PDB entry 9K0F | electron microscopy, 2.80 A resolution | chains E and F of the 12 polymer chains in the assembly

[Chain E (and F)]
Molecule: Amyloid-beta A4 protein
Notes: chain F of this document is another copy of the same molecule, construct and numbering; everything in this record applies to it too
UniProtKB: B4DMD5 (B4DMD5_HUMAN); residues 1-42 here correspond to UniProt positions 524-565 (UniProt number = residue number + 523)
Sequence (42 residues; numbered 1 to 42; the number before each row is that of its first residue):
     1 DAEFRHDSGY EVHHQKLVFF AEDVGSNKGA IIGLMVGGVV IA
Disordered / not traced: 1-7

[How chain E and chain F interact]
Contacting residue pairs - 73 pairs, chain E then chain F:
  Gly-9(E) with Gly-9(F)
  Tyr-10(E) with Gly-9(F), hydrogen bond (backbone-backbone); Tyr-10(F), hydrophobic; Glu-11(F), hydrogen bond (backbone-backbone)
  Glu-11(E) with Glu-11(F)
  Val-12(E) with Glu-11(F), hydrogen bond (backbone-backbone); Val-12(F); His-13(F), hydrogen bond (backbone-backbone)
  His-13(E) with Glu-11(F), salt bridge; His-13(F), hydrogen bond
  His-14(E) with His-13(F), hydrogen bond (backbone-backbone); His-14(F); Gln-15(F), hydrogen bond (backbone-backbone)
  Gln-15(E) with Gln-15(F), hydrogen bond
  Lys-16(E) with Gln-15(F), hydrogen bond (backbone-backbone); Lys-16(F); Leu-17(F), hydrogen bond (backbone-backbone)
  Leu-17(E) with Leu-17(F)
  Val-18(E) with Leu-17(F), hydrogen bond (backbone-backbone); Val-18(F); Phe-19(F), hydrogen bond (backbone-backbone)
  Phe-19(E) with Phe-19(F), hydrophobic
  Phe-20(E) with Phe-19(F), hydrogen bond (backbone-backbone); Phe-20(F), hydrophobic; Ala-21(F), hydrogen bond (backbone-backbone)
  Ala-21(E) with Ala-21(F); Val-24(F)
  Glu-22(E) with Ala-21(F); Glu-22(F), hydrogen bond (backbone-backbone); Asp-23(F), hydrogen bond (backbone-backbone); Val-24(F)
  Asp-23(E) with Asp-23(F)
  Val-24(E) with Val-24(F); Gly-25(F), hydrogen bond (backbone-backbone)
  Gly-25(E) with Gly-25(F)
  Ser-26(E) with Asp-23(F); Gly-25(F); Ser-26(F)
  Asn-27(E) with Ser-26(F), hydrogen bond (backbone-backbone); Asn-27(F), hydrogen bond; Ala-30(F)
  Lys-28(E) with Asp-23(F), salt bridge; Ser-26(F); Lys-28(F)
  Gly-29(E) with Lys-28(F), hydrogen bond (backbone-backbone); Gly-29(F)
  Ala-30(E) with Ala-30(F); Ile-31(F), hydrogen bond (backbone-backbone)
  Ile-31(E) with Ile-31(F)
  Ile-32(E) with Ile-31(F), hydrogen bond (backbone-backbone); Ile-32(F); Gly-33(F), hydrogen bond (backbone-backbone)
  Gly-33(E) with Gly-33(F)
  Leu-34(E) with Gly-33(F), hydrogen bond (backbone-backbone); Leu-34(F); Met-35(F), hydrogen bond (backbone-backbone)
  Met-35(E) with Met-35(F)
  Val-36(E) with Met-35(F), hydrogen bond (backbone-backbone); Val-36(F); Gly-37(F), hydrogen bond (backbone-backbone)
  Gly-37(E) with Met-35(F); Gly-37(F)
  Gly-38(E) with Gly-37(F); Gly-38(F)
  Val-39(E) with Met-35(F); Gly-38(F), hydrogen bond (backbone-backbone); Val-39(F); Val-40(F), hydrogen bond (backbone-backbone)
  Val-40(E) with Met-35(F), hydrophobic; Val-40(F)
  Ile-41(E) with Val-40(F), hydrogen bond (backbone-backbone); Ile-41(F), hydrophobic; Ala-42(F), hydrogen bond (backbone-backbone)
Also at the interface, not in a pair above, chain E (35 interface residues in all): Ser-8, Ala-42
Also at the interface, not in a pair above, chain F (35 interface residues in all): Ser-8

[In short]
Chain E and chain F each contribute 35 residues to their interface, with 31 hydrogen bonds and 2 salt bridges.
Polar contacts include His-13(E)/Glu-11(F), Lys-28(E)/Asp-23(F) and His-13(E)/His-13(F).
Both chains are Amyloid-beta A4 protein. Entry 9K0F (Cryo-EM structure of Amyloid-beta42-4b polymorph 3) was
determined by electron microscopy, deposited together with 9K0D and 9K0E.
